Entry 9G9B (electron microscopy, 3.07 A resolution); this record covers chains D and R of the 11 polymer chains in the assembly.

# Chain D
Name: CRISPR system Cms endoribonuclease Csm3
Source organism: Enterococcus italicus DSM 15952
Notes: EC 3.1.-.-
UniProtKB: E6LHV5 (CSM3_ENTI1); residue numbers follow UniProt; this construct covers 1-214
Amino-acid sequence (214 residues; row label = number of the first residue in the row):
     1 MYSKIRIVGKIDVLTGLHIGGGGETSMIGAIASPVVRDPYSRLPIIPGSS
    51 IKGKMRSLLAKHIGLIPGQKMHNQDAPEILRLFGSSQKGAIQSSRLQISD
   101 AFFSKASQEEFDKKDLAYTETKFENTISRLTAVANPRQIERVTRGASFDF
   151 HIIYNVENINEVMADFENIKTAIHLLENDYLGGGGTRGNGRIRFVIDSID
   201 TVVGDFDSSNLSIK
Unresolved in the structure: 24-27, 65-74
Differences from the reference sequence: engineered mutation Ala32 (Asp in E6LHV5)

# Chain R
Molecule: 45-nt RNA strand
Source organism: Enterococcus italicus DSM 15952
Sequence (45 nucleotides; numbered -7 to 37; the number before each row is that of its first residue; numbers below 1 keep their minus sign (A-7 is residue -7)):
    -7 ACGAGAACAUGCGCGACAUUCCGAAGAACGCUGAAGCGCUGGGGG
Unresolved in the structure: 28-37

# How chain D and chain R interact
Residue-residue contacts (45):
  His18(D) - U2(R)  phosphate contact
  Gly20(D) - A1(R)  hydrogen bond to the sugar
  Gly20(D) - U2(R)  hydrogen bond to the phosphate
  Gly22(D) - A1(R)  hydrogen bond to the base
  Ser49(D) - A1(R)  phosphate contact
  Ser50(D) - C0(R)  phosphate contact
  Ser50(D) - A1(R)  hydrogen bond to the phosphate
  Lys52(D) - A-2(R)  salt bridge to the phosphate
  Lys52(D) - A-1(R)  salt bridge to the phosphate
  Gly53(D) - C0(R)  sugar contact
  Lys54(D) - C0(R)  base contact
  Arg56(D) - A-2(R)  phosphate contact
  Arg56(D) - A-1(R)  salt bridge to the phosphate
  Ser57(D) - C0(R)  hydrogen bond to the base
  Phe83(D) - A-2(R)  phosphate contact
  Phe83(D) - A-1(R)  phosphate contact
  Gly84(D) - A-2(R)  sugar contact
  Ser85(D) - G-3(R)  sugar contact
  Ser85(D) - A-2(R)  sugar contact
  Ser86(D) - G-3(R)  hydrogen bond to the base
  Ser86(D) - A-2(R)  sugar contact
  Ser94(D) - A-2(R)  phosphate contact
  Lys122(D) - G7(R)  salt bridge to the phosphate
  Phe123(D) - G7(R)  base contact
  Glu124(D) - G7(R)  phosphate contact
  Asn125(D) - G5(R)  hydrogen bond to the sugar
  Asn125(D) - C6(R)  sugar contact
  Asn125(D) - G7(R)  hydrogen bond to the phosphate
  Asn125(D) - A8(R)  base contact
  Thr126(D) - G5(R)  hydrogen bond to the base
  Thr126(D) - C6(R)  phosphate contact
  Ile127(D) - C6(R)  hydrogen bond to the phosphate
  Ala134(D) - A8(R)  base contact
  Pro136(D) - G7(R)  base contact
  Arg137(D) - G5(R)  hydrogen bond to the sugar
  Tyr180(D) - G3(R)  hydrogen bond to the phosphate
  Gly182(D) - U2(R)  phosphate contact
  Gly183(D) - U2(R)  phosphate contact
  Gly183(D) - G3(R)  phosphate contact
  Gly184(D) - G3(R)  phosphate contact
  Gly185(D) - G3(R)  phosphate contact
  Thr186(D) - C4(R)  phosphate contact
  Thr186(D) - G5(R)  phosphate contact
  Arg187(D) - C4(R)  salt bridge to the phosphate
  Arg187(D) - G5(R)  salt bridge to the phosphate
Other interface residues (no listed pair), chain D (35 interface residues in all): Ile19, Gly21, Pro47, Arg129

# In short
35 residues of chain D and 12 residues of chain R are in contact; the contacts include 12 hydrogen bonds and 6
salt bridges. Among the polar pairs are Gly22(D)-A1(R), Ser57(D)-C0(R) and Ser86(D)-G-3(R).
Here chain D is CRISPR system Cms endoribonuclease Csm3 and chain R is a 45-nt RNA strand, both from
Enterococcus italicus DSM 15952. Entry 9G9B (CryoEM structure of Enterococcus italicus Csm-crRNA (4.3)
complex) was determined by electron microscopy together with 9G9A, 9G9C, 9G9D, 9G9E, 9G9F, 9G9G and 4 further
entries from the same study.
